Entry 5J9W (X-ray diffraction, 2.80 A resolution); this record covers chains F and G of the 4 polymer chains in the assembly.

# Chain F
Molecule: Chromatin modification-related protein EAF6
Source organism: Saccharomyces cerevisiae (strain ATCC 204508 / S288c)
UniProt: P47128 (EAF6_YEAST); numbering as in UniProt (aligned over 1-113)
Amino-acid sequence (113 residues; numbered 1 to 113; the number before each row is that of its first residue):
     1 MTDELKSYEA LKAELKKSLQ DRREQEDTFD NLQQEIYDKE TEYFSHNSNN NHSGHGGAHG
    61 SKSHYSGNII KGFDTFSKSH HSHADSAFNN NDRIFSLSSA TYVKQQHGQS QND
Unresolved in the structure: 1-6, 46-65, 75-87, 108-113

# Chain G
Molecule: Enhancer of polycomb-like protein 1
Source organism: Saccharomyces cerevisiae (strain ATCC 204508 / S288c)
UniProt: P43572 (EPL1_YEAST); residue numbers follow UniProt; this construct covers 121-400
Amino-acid sequence (280 residues; numbered 121 to 400; the number before each row is that of its first residue):
   121 IPTPDASMTW NEYDKFYTGS FQETTSYIKF SATVEDCCGT NYNMDERDET FLNEQVNKGS
   181 SDILTEDEFE ILCSSFEHAI HERQPFLSMD PESILSFEEL KPTLIKSDMA DFNLRNQLNH
   241 EINSHKTHFI TQFDPVSQMN TRPLIQLIEK FGSKIYDYWR ERKIEVNGYE IFPQLKFERP
   301 GEKEEIDPYV CFRRREVRHP RKTRRIDILN SQRLRALHQE LKNAKDLALL VAKRENVSLN
   361 WINDELKIFD QRVKIKNLKR SLNISGEDDD LINHKRKRPT
Unresolved in the structure: 121-124, 400

# Interface between chain F and chain G
Pairs across the interface (61; chain F residue first):
  S7(F) with L378(G)
  Y8(F) with I375(G), hydrophobic; K379(G); E387(G), hydrogen bond
  L11(F) with K374(G); I375(G), hydrophobic
  K12(F) with I375(G); E387(G), salt bridge
  E14(F) with Q371(G), hydrogen bond (backbone-side chain)
  L15(F) with Q371(G); I375(G), hydrophobic; D390(G)
  K16(F) with D390(G)
  S18(F) with I368(G); Q371(G), hydrogen bond
  L19(F) with I368(G), hydrophobic; R372(G); D390(G)
  D21(F) with D364(G)
  R22(F) with W361(G); D364(G), hydrogen bond (backbone-side chain); E365(G), salt bridge; I368(G); R372(G); N393(G), hydrogen bond
  R23(F) with R396(G)
  Q25(F) with V357(G); N360(G), hydrogen bond; D364(G)
  E26(F) with W361(G), hydrogen bond; R396(G), salt bridge; R398(G), hydrogen bond (backbone-side chain)
  D27(F) with R396(G), salt bridge
  T28(F) with V357(G)
  F29(F) with R354(G); S358(G)
  D30(F) with R398(G), salt bridge; P399(G)
  L32(F) with K353(G); R354(G)
  Q33(F) with R354(G)
  E35(F) with L350(G)
  I36(F) with L347(G); L350(G), hydrophobic; R354(G)
  K39(F) with L347(G); L350(G)
  Y43(F) with N343(G); D346(G), hydrogen bond; L347(G), hydrophobic
  G67(F) with E340(G)
  N68(F) with E340(G)
  I69(F) with A344(G), hydrophobic
  F73(F) with L337(G), hydrophobic; E340(G); L341(G), hydrophobic
  F95(F) with L347(G), hydrophobic; V351(G), hydrophobic; R354(G), hydrogen bond (backbone-side chain)
  S98(F) with R354(G)
  S99(F) with R354(G)
Other interface residues (no listed pair), chain F (34 interface residues in all): E40, F44, S96
Other interface residues (no listed pair), chain G (31 interface residues in all): A348

# In short
34 residues of chain F and 31 residues of chain G are in contact; the contacts include 10 hydrogen bonds and 5
salt bridges. Polar contacts include K12(F)-E387(G), R22(F)-E365(G) and E26(F)-R396(G).
Here chain F is Chromatin modification-related protein EAF6 and chain G is Enhancer of polycomb-like protein
1, both from Saccharomyces cerevisiae (strain ATCC 204508 / S288c). Entry 5J9W (Crystal structure of the NuA4
core complex) was determined by X-ray diffraction (same publication as 5J9Q, 5J9T and 5J9U).
